Entry 7YI1 (electron microscopy, 2.80 A resolution); this record covers chains I and A of the 12 polymer chains in the assembly.

# Chain I
Molecule: Wisdom 601 DNA
From: synthetic construct
Sequence (167 nucleotides; numbered -73 to 93; the number before each row is that of its first residue; numbers below 1 keep their minus sign (DC-73 is residue -73)):
   -73 CTGGAGAATCCCGGTCTGCAGGCCGCTCAATTGGTCGTAGACAGCTCTAG
   -23 CACCGCTTAAACGCACGTACGCGCTGTCCCCCGCGTTTTAACCGCCAAGG
    27 GGATTACTCCCTAGTCTCCAGGCACGTGTCAGATATATACATCCTGTGCA
    77 TGTATTGAACAGCGACC
Disordered / not traced: 78-93

# Chain A
Name: Histone H3
From: Xenopus laevis
Reference sequence: A0A310TTQ1 (A0A310TTQ1_XENLA); residues 1-135 here correspond to UniProt positions 2-136 (UniProt number = residue number + 1)
Amino-acid sequence (135 residues; numbered 1 to 135; the number before each row is that of its first residue):
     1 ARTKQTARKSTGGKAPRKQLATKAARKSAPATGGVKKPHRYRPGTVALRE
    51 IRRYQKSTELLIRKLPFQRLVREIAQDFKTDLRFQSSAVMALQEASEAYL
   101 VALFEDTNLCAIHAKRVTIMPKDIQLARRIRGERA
Disordered / not traced: 1-34, 135
Modified positions: Lys36 (N-trimethyllysine; M3L)

# Interface between chain I and chain A
Contacting residue pairs (21):
  DG-24(I) with Arg83(A), phosphate contact; Phe84(A), sugar contact; Gln85(A), phosphate contact; Ser86(A), hydrogen bond to the phosphate
  DC-23(I) with Arg72(A), salt bridge to the phosphate; Arg83(A), phosphate contact; Phe84(A), hydrogen bond to the phosphate
  DA-13(I) with Arg63(A), salt bridge to the phosphate
  DA-5(I) with Arg42(A), salt bridge to the phosphate; Pro43(A), phosphate contact
  DG-3(I) with Arg116(A), phosphate contact; Val117(A), hydrogen bond to the phosphate; Thr118(A), hydrogen bond to the phosphate; Met120(A), phosphate contact
  DC-2(I) with Arg116(A), phosphate contact; Met120(A), phosphate contact
  DC69(I) with Tyr41(A), phosphate contact; Thr45(A), phosphate contact
  DC70(I) with Tyr41(A), phosphate contact; Arg42(A), hydrogen bond to the phosphate; Thr45(A), hydrogen bond to the phosphate
Also at the interface, not in a pair above, chain I (11 interface residues in all): DA-14, DC-4, DT71
Also at the interface, not in a pair above, chain A (18 interface residues in all): His39, Leu82, Lys115, Lys122

# In short
Chain I and chain A form an interface of 11 and 18 residues respectively, with 6 hydrogen bonds and 3 salt
bridges. Among the polar pairs are DG-24(I)-Ser86(A), DC-23(I)-Phe84(A) and DG-3(I)-Val117(A).
Here chain I is Wisdom 601 DNA (synthetic construct) and chain A is Histone H3 (Xenopus laevis). Entry 7YI1
(Cryo-EM structure of Eaf3 CHD bound to H3K36me3 nucleosome) was determined by electron microscopy together
with 7YI0, 7YI2, 7YI3, 7YI4 and 7YI5 from the same study.
